1H18 - chains A and B; structure by X-ray diffraction, 2.30 A resolution.

# Chain A (and B)
Molecule: Formate acetyltransferase 1
Source organism: Escherichia coli
Notes: EC 2.3.1.54; chain B of this document is another copy of the same molecule, construct and numbering; everything in this record applies to it too
Reference sequence: P09373 (PFLB_ECOLI); residues 1-759 here = UniProt positions 1-759
Amino-acid sequence (759 residues; each row starts with the number of its first residue):
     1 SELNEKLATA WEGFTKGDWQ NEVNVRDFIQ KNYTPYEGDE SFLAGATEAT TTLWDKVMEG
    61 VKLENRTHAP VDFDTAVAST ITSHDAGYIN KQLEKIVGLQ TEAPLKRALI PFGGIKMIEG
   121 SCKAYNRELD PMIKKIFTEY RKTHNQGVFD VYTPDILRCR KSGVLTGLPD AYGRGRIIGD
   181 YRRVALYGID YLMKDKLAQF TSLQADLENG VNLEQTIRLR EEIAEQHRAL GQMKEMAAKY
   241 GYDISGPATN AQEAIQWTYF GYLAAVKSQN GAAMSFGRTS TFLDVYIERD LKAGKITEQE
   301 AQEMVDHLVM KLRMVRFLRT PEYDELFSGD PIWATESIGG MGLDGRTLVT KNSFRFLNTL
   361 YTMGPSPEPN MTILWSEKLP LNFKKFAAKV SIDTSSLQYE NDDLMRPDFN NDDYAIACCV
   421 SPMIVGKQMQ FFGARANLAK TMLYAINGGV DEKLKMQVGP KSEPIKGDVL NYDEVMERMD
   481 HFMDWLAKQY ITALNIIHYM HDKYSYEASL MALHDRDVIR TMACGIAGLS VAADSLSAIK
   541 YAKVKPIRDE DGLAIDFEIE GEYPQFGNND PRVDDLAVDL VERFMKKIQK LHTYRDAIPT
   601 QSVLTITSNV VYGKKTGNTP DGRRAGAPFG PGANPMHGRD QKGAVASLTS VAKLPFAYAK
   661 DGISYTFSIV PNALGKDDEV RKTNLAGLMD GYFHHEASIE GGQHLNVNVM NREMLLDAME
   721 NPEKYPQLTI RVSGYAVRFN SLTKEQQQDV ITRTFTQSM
Curated features (UniProtKB/Swiss-Prot):
  - active site: Cys419 (S-acetylcysteine intermediate)
Bound ions: Na+: Ala652, Leu654, Glu700, Gly701
Small-molecule neighbours:
  - L-treitol (DTL), molecule 1: His68, Ala69, Pro70, Arg107, Tyr125, Asp324, Gly329, Asp330, Ser741
  - L-treitol (DTL), molecule 2: Thr138, Glu139, Tyr140, Arg141, Lys142, Gln146
  - L-treitol (DTL), molecule 3: Glu225, Arg228, Gln232
  - pyruvic acid (PYR): Arg176, Ala272, Ala273, Phe327, Trp333, Cys418, Phe432, Arg435, Leu604, Ile606

# How chain A and chain B interact
Residue-residue contacts - 81 pairs, chain A then chain B:
  Ala78(A) - Tyr140(B)
  Phe112(A) - Glu139(B)
  Phe112(A) - Tyr140(B)
  Met132(A) - Met132(B)  hydrophobic
  Ile136(A) - Ile136(B)  hydrophobic
  Glu139(A) - Phe112(B)
  Tyr140(A) - Ala78(B)  hydrophobic
  Tyr140(A) - Phe112(B)
  Tyr140(A) - Phe137(B)  hydrophobic
  Tyr140(A) - Arg141(B)  hydrogen bond (backbone-side chain)
  Arg141(A) - Tyr140(B)  hydrogen bond (side chain-backbone)
  Lys142(A) - Glu221(B)  salt bridge
  Lys142(A) - Glu225(B)  salt bridge
  Gln146(A) - Arg228(B)
  Asp150(A) - Phe200(B)
  Asp150(A) - Ala224(B)
  Asp150(A) - Glu225(B)
  Asp150(A) - Arg228(B)  salt bridge
  Val151(A) - Arg220(B)  hydrogen bond (backbone-side chain)
  Val151(A) - Glu221(B)
  Tyr152(A) - Phe200(B)
  Tyr152(A) - Arg220(B)  hydrogen bond (backbone-side chain)
  Thr153(A) - Gln204(B)
  Thr153(A) - Arg220(B)
  Pro154(A) - Gln204(B)
  Asp155(A) - Gln204(B)  hydrogen bond
  Phe200(A) - Asp150(B)
  Phe200(A) - Tyr152(B)
  Gln204(A) - Thr153(B)
  Gln204(A) - Pro154(B)
  Gln204(A) - Asp155(B)  hydrogen bond
  Leu207(A) - Thr492(B)
  Glu208(A) - Lys488(B)  hydrogen bond (backbone-side chain)
  Glu208(A) - Gln489(B)
  Glu208(A) - Thr492(B)
  Asn209(A) - Lys488(B)  hydrogen bond
  Gly210(A) - His592(B)  hydrogen bond (backbone-side chain)
  Leu213(A) - Asn495(B)
  Leu213(A) - Thr593(B)
  Leu213(A) - Tyr594(B)
  Glu214(A) - Arg218(B)  salt bridge
  Glu214(A) - Tyr499(B)
  Glu214(A) - Tyr594(B)
  Glu214(A) - Arg595(B)
  Ile217(A) - Asn495(B)
  Ile217(A) - Tyr499(B)  hydrophobic
  Ile217(A) - Met500(B)  hydrophobic
  Arg218(A) - Glu214(B)  salt bridge
  Arg218(A) - Tyr499(B)
  Arg220(A) - Val151(B)  hydrogen bond (side chain-backbone)
  Arg220(A) - Tyr152(B)  hydrogen bond (side chain-backbone)
  Arg220(A) - Thr153(B)
  Glu221(A) - Lys142(B)  salt bridge
  Glu221(A) - Val151(B)
  Glu221(A) - Met500(B)
  Glu221(A) - Lys503(B)  salt bridge
  Glu221(A) - Tyr504(B)  hydrogen bond
  Ala224(A) - Asp150(B)
  Glu225(A) - Lys142(B)  salt bridge
  Glu225(A) - Asp150(B)
  Arg228(A) - Gln146(B)
  Arg228(A) - Asp150(B)  salt bridge
  Lys488(A) - Glu208(B)
  Lys488(A) - Asn209(B)
  Gln489(A) - Glu208(B)
  Thr492(A) - Leu207(B)
  Thr492(A) - Glu208(B)
  Asn495(A) - Leu213(B)
  Asn495(A) - Ile217(B)
  Ile496(A) - Leu207(B)  hydrophobic
  Tyr499(A) - Glu214(B)
  Tyr499(A) - Ile217(B)  hydrophobic
  Tyr499(A) - Arg218(B)
  Met500(A) - Glu221(B)
  Lys503(A) - Glu221(B)  salt bridge
  Tyr504(A) - Glu221(B)  hydrogen bond
  His592(A) - Gly210(B)  hydrogen bond (side chain-backbone)
  Thr593(A) - Leu213(B)
  Tyr594(A) - Leu213(B)
  Tyr594(A) - Glu214(B)
  Arg595(A) - Glu214(B)
Also at the interface, not in a pair above, chain A (45 interface residues in all): Phe137, Gly147
Also at the interface, not in a pair above, chain B (46 interface residues in all): Thr80, Gly147, Ile496

# In short
45 residues of chain A face 46 of chain B across their interface, with 14 hydrogen bonds and 10 salt bridges.
Polar pairs include Lys142(A)-Glu221(B), Lys142(A)-Glu225(B) and Asp150(A)-Arg228(B). Chain A binds pyruvic
acid and 3 copies of L-treitol.
Both chains are Formate acetyltransferase 1 (Escherichia coli). Entry 1H18 (Pyruvate Formate-Lyase (E.coli) in
complex with Pyruvate) was determined by X-ray diffraction together with 1H16 and 1H17 from the same study.
